2W6E - chains D and G of the 7 polymer chains in the assembly; structure by X-ray diffraction, 6.50 A resolution (low resolution: residue-level contacts below are approximate; hydrogen-bond / salt-bridge calls are withheld).

== Chain D ==
Name: ATP synthase subunit beta, mitochondrial
From: Bos taurus
Notes: EC 3.6.3.14
UniProt: P00829 (ATPB_BOVIN); residues -49 to 478 here correspond to UniProt positions 1-528 (UniProt number = residue number + 50)
Chain sequence (528 residues; row label = number of the first residue in the row; numbers below 1 keep their minus sign (Met-49 is residue -49)):
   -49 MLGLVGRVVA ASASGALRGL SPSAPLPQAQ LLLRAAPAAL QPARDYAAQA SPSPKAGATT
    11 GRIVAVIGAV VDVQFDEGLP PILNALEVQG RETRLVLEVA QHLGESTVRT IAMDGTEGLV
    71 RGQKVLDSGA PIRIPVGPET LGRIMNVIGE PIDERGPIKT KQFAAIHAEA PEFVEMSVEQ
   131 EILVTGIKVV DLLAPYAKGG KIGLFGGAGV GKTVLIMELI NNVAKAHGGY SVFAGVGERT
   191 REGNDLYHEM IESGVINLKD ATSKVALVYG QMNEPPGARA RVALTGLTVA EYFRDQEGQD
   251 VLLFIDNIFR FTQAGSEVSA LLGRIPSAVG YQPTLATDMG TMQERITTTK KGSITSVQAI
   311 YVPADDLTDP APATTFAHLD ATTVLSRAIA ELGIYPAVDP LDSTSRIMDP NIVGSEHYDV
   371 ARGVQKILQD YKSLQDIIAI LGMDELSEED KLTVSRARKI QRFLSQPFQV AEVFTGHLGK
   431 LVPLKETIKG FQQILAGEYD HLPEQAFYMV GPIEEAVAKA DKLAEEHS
Not modelled in the structure: -49 to 8, 476-478
Residues lining bound ligands: ADP (adenosine-5'-diphosphate): Gly157, Ala158, Gly159, Val160, Gly161, Lys162, Thr163, Val164, Tyr345, Pro346, Phe418, Ala421, Phe424, Thr425

== Chain G ==
Name: ATP synthase subunit gamma, mitochondrial
From: Bos taurus
Notes: EC 3.6.3.14
UniProt: P05631 (ATPG_BOVIN); residues -24 to 273 here correspond to UniProt positions 1-298 (UniProt number = residue number + 25)
Chain sequence (298 residues; row label = number of the first residue in the row; numbers below 1 keep their minus sign (Met-24 is residue -24)):
   -24 MFSRAGVAGL SAWTVQPQWI QVRNMATLKD ITRRLKSIKN IQKITKSMKM VAAAKYARAE
    36 RELKPARVYG VGSLALYEKA DIKTPEDKKK HLIIGVSSDR GLCGAIHSSV AKQMKSEAAN
    96 LAAAGKEVKI IGVGDKIRSI LHRTHSDQFL VTFKEVGRRP PTFGDASVIA LELLNSGYEF
   156 DEGSIIFNRF RSVISYKTEE KPIFSLDTIS SAESMSIYDD IDADVLRNYQ EYSLANIIYY
   216 SLKESTTSEQ SARMTAMDNA SKNASEMIDK LTLTFNRTRQ AVITKELIEI ISGAAALD
Not modelled in the structure: -24 to 0, 45-76, 91-208, 273

== Interface between chain D and chain G ==
Contacting residue pairs (15; chain D residue first):
  Arg274(D) - Leu272(G)
  Ile275(D) - Ala269(G)
  Pro276(D) - Ile265(G)
  Ala278(D) - Glu261(G)
  Val279(D) - Glu261(G)
  Gln385(D) - Arg8(G)
  Asp386(D) - Arg8(G)
  Asp386(D) - Ser12(G)
  Ile387(D) - Asn15(G)
  Ile387(D) - Ile19(G)
  Ile390(D) - Ile16(G)
  Leu391(D) - Ile19(G)
  Leu391(D) - Thr20(G)
  Glu395(D) - Met23(G)
  Glu395(D) - Arg228(G)
Also at the interface, not in a pair above, chain D (14 interface residues in all): Ala270, Gly273, Ser277
Also at the interface, not in a pair above, chain G (14 interface residues in all): Leu77, Gly268

== Summary ==
Chain D and chain G each contribute 14 residues to their interface. Ligands of chain D: ADP.
Chain D is ATP synthase subunit beta, mitochondrial and chain G is ATP synthase subunit gamma, mitochondrial,
both from Bos taurus; the structure, Low resolution structures of bovine mitochondrial F1-ATPase during
controlled dehydration:hydration state 1, was determined by X-ray diffraction, deposited together with 2W6F,
2W6G, 2W6H, 2W6I and 2W6J.
